4X4N - chains E and F of the 8 polymer chains in the assembly; structure by X-ray diffraction, 2.95 A resolution.

# Chain E (and F)
Molecule: CCA-adding enzyme
Organism: Archaeoglobus fulgidus (strain ATCC 49558 / VC-16 / DSM 4304 / JCM 9628 / NBRC 100126)
Notes: EC 2.7.7.72; chain F of this document is another copy of the same molecule, construct and numbering; everything in this record applies to it too
UniProtKB: O28126 (CCA_ARCFU); residue numbers follow UniProt; this construct covers 1-437
Chain sequence (457 residues; row label = number of the first residue in the row):
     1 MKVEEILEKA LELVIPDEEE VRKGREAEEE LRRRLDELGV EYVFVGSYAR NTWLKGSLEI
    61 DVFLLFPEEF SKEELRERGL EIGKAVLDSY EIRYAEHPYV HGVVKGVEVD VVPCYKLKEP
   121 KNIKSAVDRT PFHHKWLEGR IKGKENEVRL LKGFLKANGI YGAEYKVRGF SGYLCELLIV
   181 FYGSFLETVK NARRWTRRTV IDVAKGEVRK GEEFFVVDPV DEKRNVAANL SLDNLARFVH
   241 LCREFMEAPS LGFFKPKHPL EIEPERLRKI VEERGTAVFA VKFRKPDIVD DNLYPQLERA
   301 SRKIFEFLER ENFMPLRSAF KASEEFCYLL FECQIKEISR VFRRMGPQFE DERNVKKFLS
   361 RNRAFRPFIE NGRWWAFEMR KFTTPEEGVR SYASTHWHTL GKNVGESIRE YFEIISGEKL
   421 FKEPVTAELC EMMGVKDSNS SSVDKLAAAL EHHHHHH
Not modelled in the structure: 438-457
Sequence notes: expression tag (438-457)
Swiss-Prot annotation at these positions:
  - binding site (ATP): Ser47, Arg50, His133, Lys152, Tyr161
  - binding site (CTP): Ser47, Arg50, His133, Lys152, Tyr161
  - binding site (Mg(2+)): Glu59, Asp61, Asp110
What the authors report for this chain:
  - mutagenesis - R299A/R302A (10-100x): decreased catalytic activity on unstable arginyl-tRNATCG minihelix
  - catalytic residues: Asp110, Arg224 (citing earlier work)

# Chain E / chain F interface
Residue-residue contacts (34):
  Glu37(E) - Glu350(F)
  Leu38(E) - Gln348(F)
  Leu38(E) - Glu350(F)
  Leu38(E) - Asp351(F)
  Gly39(E) - Gln348(F)
  Gly39(E) - Glu350(F)
  Val40(E) - Gln348(F)  hydrogen bond (backbone-side chain)
  Phe70(E) - Met345(F)  hydrophobic
  Phe70(E) - Arg373(F)
  Glu74(E) - Met345(F)
  Glu77(E) - Arg344(F)  salt bridge
  Arg78(E) - Met345(F)
  Arg78(E) - Gly346(F)
  Arg78(E) - Pro347(F)
  Glu81(E) - Pro347(F)
  Glu81(E) - Asn354(F)
  Arg344(E) - Glu77(F)  salt bridge
  Met345(E) - Phe70(F)  hydrophobic
  Met345(E) - Glu74(F)
  Met345(E) - Arg78(F)  hydrogen bond (backbone-side chain)
  Gly346(E) - Arg78(F)  hydrogen bond (backbone-side chain)
  Pro347(E) - Arg78(F)
  Pro347(E) - Glu81(F)
  Gln348(E) - Leu38(F)
  Gln348(E) - Gly39(F)
  Gln348(E) - Val40(F)
  Glu350(E) - Glu37(F)
  Glu350(E) - Leu38(F)
  Glu350(E) - Gly39(F)
  Asp351(E) - Leu38(F)
  Arg353(E) - Ala85(F)
  Asn354(E) - Glu81(F)  hydrogen bond (side chain-backbone)
  Arg373(E) - Phe70(F)
  Arg373(E) - Arg78(F)
Also at the interface, not in a pair above, chain E (22 interface residues in all): Lys84, Ala85, Lys223
Also at the interface, not in a pair above, chain F (24 interface residues in all): Ile82, Lys84, Glu212, Arg353, Trp375

# In short
Chain E and chain F form an interface of 22 and 24 residues respectively; the contacts include 4 hydrogen
bonds and 2 salt bridges. Polar contacts include Glu77(E)-Arg344(F), Val40(E)-Gln348(F) and
Met345(E)-Arg78(F). From the paper: catalytic residues Asp110(E) and Arg224(E); R299A/R302A of chain E reduce
catalytic activity on unstable arginyl-tRNATCG minihelix.
Chain E and chain F are both CCA-adding enzyme (Archaeoglobus fulgidus (strain ATCC 49558 / VC-16 / DSM 4304 /
JCM 9628 / NBRC 100126)); the structure, Crystal structure of the A.fulgidus CCA-adding enzyme in complex with
a G70A arginyl-tRNA minihelix, was determined by X-ray diffraction, deposited together with 4X4O, 4X4P, 4X4Q,
4X4R, 4X4S, 4X4T, 4X4U and 4X4V.
